Entry 3TBG (X-ray diffraction, 2.10 A resolution); this record covers chain A.

[Chain A]
Molecule: Cytochrome P450 2D6
Source organism: Homo sapiens
Notes: EC 1.14.14.1
Reference sequence: P10635 (CP2D6_HUMAN); residues 34-497 here = UniProt positions 34-497
Amino-acid sequence (479 residues; row label = number of the first residue in the row):
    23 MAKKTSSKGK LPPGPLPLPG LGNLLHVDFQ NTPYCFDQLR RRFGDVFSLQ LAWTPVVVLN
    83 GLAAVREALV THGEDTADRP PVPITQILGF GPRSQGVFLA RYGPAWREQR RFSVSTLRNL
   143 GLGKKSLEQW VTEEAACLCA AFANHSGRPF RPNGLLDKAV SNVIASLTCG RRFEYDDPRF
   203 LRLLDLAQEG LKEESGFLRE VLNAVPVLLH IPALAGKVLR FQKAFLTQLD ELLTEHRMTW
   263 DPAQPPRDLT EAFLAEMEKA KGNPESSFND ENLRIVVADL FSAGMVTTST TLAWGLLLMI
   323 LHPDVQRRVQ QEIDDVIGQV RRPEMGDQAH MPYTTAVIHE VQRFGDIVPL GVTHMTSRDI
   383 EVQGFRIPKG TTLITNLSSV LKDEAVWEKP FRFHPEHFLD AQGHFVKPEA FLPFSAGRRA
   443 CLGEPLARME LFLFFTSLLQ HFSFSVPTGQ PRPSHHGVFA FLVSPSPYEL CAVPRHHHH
Not modelled in the structure: 23-30, 498-501
Sequence notes: expression tag (23-33, 498-501)
Ion coordination: Zn2+ site 1: His258, Asp270, Glu273; Zn2+ site 2: Asp422, His426 (shared with 2 residues of chain C); heme Fe near Cys443 (its only coordinating residue here)
Ligand contacts:
  - heme (HEM): Leu91, Arg101, Val119, Phe120, Trp128, Arg132, Leu189, Leu302, Ala305, Gly306, Thr309, Thr310, Thr313, Gln364, Ile369, Val370, Gly373, Val374, His376, Leu399, Pro435, Phe436, Ser437, Arg440, Arg441, Ala442, Cys443, Leu444, Gly445, Leu448, Ala449, Glu452, Leu453
  - RTZ (10-{2-[(2R)-1-methylpiperidin-2-yl]ethyl}-2-(methylsulfanyl)-10H-phenothiazine), molecule 1: Phe51, Thr54, Leu73, Thr76, Val78, Ser217, Glu222, Leu372, Gly373, Val374, Thr375, Thr394, Ile396, Phe481, Phe483
  - RTZ, molecule 2: Leu110, Phe112, Phe120, Leu121, Ala209, Gly212, Leu213, Glu216, Gln244, Phe247, Leu248, Ile297, Ala300, Asp301, Ser304, Ala305, Val374, Phe483
UniProt features mapped onto this chain:
  - binding site (substrate): Asp301
  - binding site (heme): Cys443
From the paper describing this entry:
  - binding site for RTZ: Glu222, Asp301
  - Zn2+ coordination: Asp422, His426

[Overview]
Chain A binds compound RTZ and heme. His258, Asp270 and Glu273 form the Zn2+ site 1. Asp422 and His426 form
the Zn2+ site 2. Curated annotation (UniProt) lists substrate-binding residue Asp301 and heme-binding residue
Cys443. From the paper: a binding site for RTZ at Glu222 and Asp301; Zn2+ coordination by Asp422 and His426.
Chain A is Cytochrome P450 2D6 (Homo sapiens); the structure, Human cytochrome P450 2D6 with two thioridazines
bound in active site, was determined by X-ray diffraction together with 4WNT, 4WNU, 4WNV, 4WNW and 3TDA from
the same study.
